6F9D - chains G and H of the 12 polymer chains in the assembly; structure by electron microscopy, 13.30 A resolution (very low resolution: no residue pairs are listed; an interface is given only as per-side residue counts).

== Chain G ==
Molecule: Glycoprotein
From: Rift valley fever virus
UniProtKB: A2T085 (A2T085_RVFV); numbering as in UniProt (aligned over 154-469)
Sequence (316 residues; numbered 154 to 469; the number before each row is that of its first residue):
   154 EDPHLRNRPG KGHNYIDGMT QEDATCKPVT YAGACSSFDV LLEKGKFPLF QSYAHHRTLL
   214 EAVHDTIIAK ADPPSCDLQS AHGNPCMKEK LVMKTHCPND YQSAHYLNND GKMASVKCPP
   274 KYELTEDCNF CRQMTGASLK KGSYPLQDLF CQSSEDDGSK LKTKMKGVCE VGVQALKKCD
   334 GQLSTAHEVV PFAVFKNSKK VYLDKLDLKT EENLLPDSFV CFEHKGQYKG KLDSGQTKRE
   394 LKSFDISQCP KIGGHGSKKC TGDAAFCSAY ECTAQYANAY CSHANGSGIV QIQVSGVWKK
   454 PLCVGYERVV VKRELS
Unresolved in the structure: 288-289, 380-392
From the paper describing this entry:
  - post-translational modification sites: Asn438 (proposed by the authors, not directly observed)

== Chain H ==
Molecule: Glycoprotein
From: Rift valley fever virus
UniProtKB: A2T072 (A2T072_RVFV); residues 691-1118 here = UniProt positions 691-1118
Sequence (431 residues; numbered 688 to 1118; the number before each row is that of its first residue):
   688 DPGCSELIQA SSRITTCSTE GVNTKCRLSG TALIRAGSVG AEACLMLKGV KEDQTKFLKI
   748 KTVSSELSCR EGQSYWTGSF SPKCLSSRRC HLVGECHVNR CLSWRDNETS AEFSFVGEST
   808 TMRENKCFEQ CGGWGCGCFN VNPSCLFVHT YLQSVRKEAL RVFNCIDWVH KLTLEITDFD
   868 GSVSTIDLGA SSSRFTNWGS VSLSLDAEGI SGSNSFSFIE SPGKGYAIVD EPFSEIPRQG
   928 FLGEIRCNSE SSVLSAHESC LRAPNLISYK PMIDQLECTT NLIDPFVVFE RGSLPQTRND
   988 KTFAASKGNR GVQAFSKGSV QADLTLMFDN FEVDFVGAAV SCDAAFLNLT GCYSCNAGAR
  1048 VCLSITSTGT GSLSAHNKDG SLHIVLPSEN GTKDQCQILH FTVPEVEEEF MYSCDGDERP
  1108 LLVKGTLIAI D
Construct notes: expression tag (688-690)
From the paper describing this entry:
  - post-translational modification sites: Asn794, Asn1035 (proposed by the authors, not directly observed)

== Interface between chain G and chain H ==
At this resolution (13 A) residue pairs are not listed: 19 residues of chain G and 23 of chain H lie at the interface.

== In short ==
19 residues of chain G face 23 of chain H across their interface. The paper reports modification sites
Asn438(G) and Asn794(H) among others.
Chain G is Glycoprotein and chain H is Glycoprotein, both from Rift valley fever virus; the structure, Model
of the Rift Valley fever virus glycoprotein hexamer type 2, was determined by electron microscopy (same
publication as 6F8P, 6F9B, 6F9C, 6F9E and 6F9F).
